Entry 8PHR (electron microscopy, 2.65 A resolution); this record covers chains g and m of the 42 polymer chains in the assembly.

== Chain g ==
Molecule: Decorator protein P03
Organism: Borreliella burgdorferi B31
Chain sequence (185 residues; row label = number of the first residue in the row):
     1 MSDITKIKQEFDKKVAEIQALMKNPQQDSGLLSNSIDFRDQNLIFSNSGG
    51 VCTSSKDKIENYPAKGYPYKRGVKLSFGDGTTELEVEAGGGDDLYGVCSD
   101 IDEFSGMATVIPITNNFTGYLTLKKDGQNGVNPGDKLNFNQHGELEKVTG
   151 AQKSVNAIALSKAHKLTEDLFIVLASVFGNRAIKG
Unresolved in the structure: 1-20, 126-130, 149-152, 184-185

== Chain m ==
Molecule: Major capsid protein
Organism: Borreliella burgdorferi B31
Chain sequence (319 residues; each row starts with the number of its first residue):
     1 MELFDENYYAKAVANIIGEVKDPIMYKWFSPDQIEDVDLQMGYQKTVKWD
    51 AFLNANPTTIANEVNTISTIGFSSEVVRLNYLKLQYKFRHLKQTSEKFYT
   101 SDSYIGDINNNLLPFAQAYKLASSEIIKLINHFVLTGTVSIQKDGKNQKR
   151 LLPNMYGLLNMPEQIKEEVASGDKDKMDKIFEKIEAGLSKLELGDEFSTP
   201 MMVIVDPATSLKLVKPYAAAQGAASSCEKWEDVLIQTIKAINNREDVYIE
   251 TSNLLKHKILIYPLNSELIKFKPSKYMLPTPNEQVDKDSTDVAHSYIDFV
   301 LGGLLATRKTILQVNIKQS
Unresolved in the structure: 1-2, 219-222

== Interface between chain g and chain m ==
Residue-residue contacts (54):
  Asp-28(g) / Lys-45(m)  salt bridge
  Asp-28(g) / Val-76(m)
  Asp-28(g) / Arg-78(m)  salt bridge
  Asp-28(g) / Asn-154(m)
  Ser-29(g) / Glu-75(m)  hydrogen bond
  Ser-29(g) / Val-76(m)  hydrogen bond (backbone-backbone)
  Ser-29(g) / Val-77(m)
  Ser-29(g) / Arg-78(m)  hydrogen bond (backbone-backbone)
  Ser-29(g) / Asn-154(m)  hydrogen bond (backbone-side chain)
  Gly-30(g) / Val-77(m)
  Gly-30(g) / Asn-154(m)
  Leu-31(g) / Glu-75(m)
  Leu-31(g) / Val-77(m)
  Leu-31(g) / Met-161(m)  hydrophobic
  Leu-31(g) / Pro-162(m)
  Leu-31(g) / Gln-164(m)
  Leu-31(g) / Ala-306(m)
  Leu-31(g) / Arg-308(m)  hydrogen bond (backbone-side chain)
  Leu-32(g) / Lys-48(m)
  Leu-32(g) / Glu-75(m)
  Leu-32(g) / Val-77(m)  hydrophobic
  Leu-32(g) / Ala-306(m)  hydrogen bond (backbone-backbone)
  Leu-32(g) / Thr-307(m)
  Leu-32(g) / Arg-308(m)  hydrogen bond (backbone-side chain)
  Ser-33(g) / Asp-50(m)  hydrogen bond
  Ser-33(g) / Glu-75(m)  hydrogen bond (backbone-side chain)
  Ser-33(g) / Arg-308(m)
  Asn-34(g) / Glu-192(m)  hydrogen bond
  Asn-34(g) / Arg-308(m)
  Ile-36(g) / Glu-192(m)
  Ile-36(g) / Gly-194(m)
  Gln-41(g) / Ala-51(m)
  Gln-41(g) / Phe-52(m)
  Asn-42(g) / Phe-52(m)
  Asn-42(g) / Leu-53(m)
  Asn-42(g) / Asn-54(m)
  Ile-44(g) / Phe-52(m)  hydrophobic
  Asn-47(g) / Phe-52(m)
  Asn-47(g) / Asn-54(m)  hydrogen bond
  Gly-50(g) / Thr-69(m)  hydrogen bond (backbone-side chain)
  Val-51(g) / Asn-54(m)
  Val-51(g) / Ser-68(m)
  Val-51(g) / Thr-69(m)  hydrogen bond (backbone-side chain)
  Cys-52(g) / Thr-66(m)
  Cys-52(g) / Ile-67(m)
  Cys-52(g) / Ser-68(m)
  Thr-53(g) / Asn-65(m)
  Thr-53(g) / Thr-66(m)
  Thr-53(g) / Ile-67(m)  hydrogen bond (backbone-backbone)
  Thr-53(g) / Thr-69(m)
  Ser-54(g) / Asn-65(m)  hydrogen bond (side chain-backbone)
  Ser-54(g) / Thr-66(m)
  Ser-55(g) / Asn-65(m)
  Lys-56(g) / Asn-65(m)
Interface residues without a listed pair, chain g (22 interface residues in all): Asn-24, Ser-35, Phe-38
Interface residues without a listed pair, chain m (33 interface residues in all): Thr-46, Ala-55, Ser-73, Ser-74, Leu-193, Asp-195, Leu-305, Lys-309

== In short ==
22 residues of chain g face 33 of chain m across their interface, with 15 hydrogen bonds and 2 salt bridges.
Polar contacts include Asp-28(g)/Lys-45(m), Asp-28(g)/Arg-78(m) and Ser-29(g)/Glu-75(m).
Here chain g is Decorator protein P03 and chain m is Major capsid protein, both from Borreliella burgdorferi
B31. Entry 8PHR (Middle part of the Borrelia bacteriophage BB1 procapsid, tenfold-symmetrized outer shell) was
determined by electron microscopy (same publication as 8PHP, 8PHQ and 8PHS).
